PDB entry 5FWS | X-ray diffraction, 1.90 A resolution | chain A

Chain A:
Protein: Kremen protein 1
Organism: Homo sapiens
Notes: fragment: ecd, residues 29-373
UniProtKB: Q96MU8 (KREM1_HUMAN); the construct has insertions or renumbered stretches relative to UniProt, so the offset changes along the chain: 29-324 = UniProt 29-324; 336-384 = UniProt 325-373
Chain sequence (406 residues; each row starts with the number of its first residue; numbers below 1 keep their minus sign (Met-10 is residue -10)):
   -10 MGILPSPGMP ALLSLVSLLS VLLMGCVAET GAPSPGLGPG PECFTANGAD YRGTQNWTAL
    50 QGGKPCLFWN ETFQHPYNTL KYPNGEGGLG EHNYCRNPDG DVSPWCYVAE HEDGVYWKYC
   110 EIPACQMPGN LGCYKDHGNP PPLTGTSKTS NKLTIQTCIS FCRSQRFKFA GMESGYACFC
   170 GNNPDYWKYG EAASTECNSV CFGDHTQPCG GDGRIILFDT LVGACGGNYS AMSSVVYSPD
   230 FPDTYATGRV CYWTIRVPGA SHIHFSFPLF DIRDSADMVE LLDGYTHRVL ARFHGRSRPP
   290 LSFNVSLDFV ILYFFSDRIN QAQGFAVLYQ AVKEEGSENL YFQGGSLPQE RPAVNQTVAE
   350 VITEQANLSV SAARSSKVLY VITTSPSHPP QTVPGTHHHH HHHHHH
Unresolved in the structure: -10 to 29, 98-102, 323-395
Construct notes: initiating methionine (-10); expression tag (-9 to 28, 385-395); insertion (325-335)
Curated features (UniProtKB/Swiss-Prot):
  - glycosylation (N-linked (GlcNAc...) asparagine): Asn45, Asn59, Asn217, Asn293, Asn344, Asn356
Cystine bridges: Cys32-Cys114, Cys55-Cys95, Cys84-Cys109, Cys122-Cys186, Cys147-Cys167, Cys151-Cys169, Cys190-Cys198, Cys214-Cys240
Covalently attached groups: N-acetylglucosamine (NAG) linked to Asn45, Asn59, Asn293
Metal / ion sites: Ca2+: Asp263, Asp266, Asp306, Asn309
From the paper describing this entry:
  - post-translational modification sites: Asn217
  - Ca2+ coordination: Asp263, Asp266, Asp306, Asn309
  - conformationally variable residues (order/disorder transition): Ala98 to Asp102
  - disease-associated variants - F207S: decreased stability (proposed by the authors, not directly observed)

In short:
Covalently linked N-acetylglucosamine: at Asn45, Asn59 and Asn293. Asp263, Asp266, Asp306 and Asn309
coordinate Ca2+. From the paper: F207S reduces stability; Ca2+ coordination by Asp263, Asp266 and Asp306 among
others.
Chain A is Kremen protein 1 (Homo sapiens); the structure, Wnt modulator Kremen crystal form I at 1.90A, was
determined by X-ray diffraction together with 5FWU, 5FWV and 5FWW from the same study.
